PDB entry 2ZAX | X-ray diffraction, 1.60 A resolution | chain A

== Chain A ==
Protein: Cytochrome P450-cam
Source organism: Pseudomonas putida
Notes: EC 1.14.15.1
UniProt: P00183 (CPXA_PSEPU); residues 0-414 here correspond to UniProt positions 1-415 (UniProt number = residue number + 1)
Chain sequence (415 residues; each row starts with the number of its first residue; numbering starts at 0):
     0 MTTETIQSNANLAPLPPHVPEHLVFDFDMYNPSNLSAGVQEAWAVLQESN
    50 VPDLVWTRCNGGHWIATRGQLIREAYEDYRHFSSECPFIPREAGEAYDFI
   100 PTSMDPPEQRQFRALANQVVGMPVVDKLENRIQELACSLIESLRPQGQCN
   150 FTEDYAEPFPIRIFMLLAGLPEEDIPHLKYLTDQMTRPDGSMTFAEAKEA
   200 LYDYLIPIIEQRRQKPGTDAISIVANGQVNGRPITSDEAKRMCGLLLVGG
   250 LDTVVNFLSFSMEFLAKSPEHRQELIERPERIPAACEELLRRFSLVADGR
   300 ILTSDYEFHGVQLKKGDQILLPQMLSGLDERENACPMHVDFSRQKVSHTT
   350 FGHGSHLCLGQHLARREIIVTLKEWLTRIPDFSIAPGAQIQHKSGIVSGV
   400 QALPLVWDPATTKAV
Disordered / not traced: 0-9
Curated features (UniProtKB/Swiss-Prot):
  - binding site (heme): Cys357
Metal / ion sites: K+: Glu84, Gly93, Glu94, Tyr96; heme Fe near Cys357 (its only coordinating residue here)
Residues lining bound ligands:
  - camphor (CAM): Phe87, Tyr96, Phe98, Thr101, Thr185, Leu244, Val247, Gly248, Thr252, Val295, Asp297, Ile395, Val396
  - heme (HEM): Tyr75, Pro100, Thr101, Gln108, Arg112, Val119, Phe163, Leu244, Leu245, Gly248, Gly249, Thr252, Val253, Phe256, Leu289, Leu294, Val295, Asp297, Arg299, Gln322, Thr349, Phe350, Gly351, Ser354, His355, Leu356, Cys357, Leu358, Gly359, Leu362, Ala363

== Summary ==
Chain A binds heme and camphor. The K+ site is built by Glu84, Gly93, Glu94 and Tyr96. Curated annotation
(UniProt) lists heme-binding residue Cys357.
Chain A is Cytochrome P450-cam (Pseudomonas putida); the structure, Crystal Structure of Ferric Cytochrome
P450cam, was determined by X-ray diffraction, deposited together with 2ZAW.
